PDB entry 9AW6 | X-ray diffraction, 3.44 A resolution | chains O and U of the 28 polymer chains in the assembly

== Chain O ==
Molecule: Proteasome subunit alpha type-2
From: Saccharomyces cerevisiae
Reference sequence: P23639 (PSA2_YEAST); numbering as in UniProt (aligned over 1-250)
Amino-acid sequence (250 residues; numbered 1 to 250; the number before each row is that of its first residue):
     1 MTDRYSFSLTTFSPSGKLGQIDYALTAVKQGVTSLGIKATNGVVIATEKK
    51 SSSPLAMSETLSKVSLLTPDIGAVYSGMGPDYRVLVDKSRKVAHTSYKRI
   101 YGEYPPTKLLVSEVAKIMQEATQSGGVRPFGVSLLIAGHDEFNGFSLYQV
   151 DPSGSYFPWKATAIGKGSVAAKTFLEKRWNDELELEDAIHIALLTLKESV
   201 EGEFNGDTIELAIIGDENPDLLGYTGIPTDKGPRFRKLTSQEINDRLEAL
Disordered / not traced: 1

== Chain U ==
Molecule: Proteasome subunit alpha type-1
From: Saccharomyces cerevisiae
Reference sequence: P21243 (PSA1_YEAST); residues -8 to 243 here correspond to UniProt positions 1-252 (UniProt number = residue number + 9)
Amino-acid sequence (252 residues; numbered -8 to 243; the number before each row is that of its first residue; numbers below 1 keep their minus sign (Met-8 is residue -8)):
    -8 MSGAAAASAAGYDRHITIFSPEGRLYQVEYAFKATNQTNINSLAVRGKDC
    42 TVVISQKKVPDKLLDPTTVSYIFCISRTIGMVVNGPIPDARNAALRAKAE
    92 AAEFRYKYGYDMPCDVLAKRMANLSQIYTQRAYMRPLGVILTFVSVDEEL
   142 GPSIYKTDPAGYYVGYKATATGPKQQEITTNLENHFKKSKIDHINEESWE
   192 KVVEFAITHMIDALGTEFSKNDLEVGVATKDKFFTLSAENIEERLVAIAE
   242 QD
Disordered / not traced: -8 to 1

== How chain O and chain U interact ==
Residue-residue contacts - 67 pairs, chain O then chain U:
  Asp3(O) with Arg122(U), salt bridge; Tyr124(U)
  Tyr5(O) with Ile7(U); Ala123(U), hydrophobic; Tyr124(U)
  Leu9(O) with Ile9(U), hydrophobic
  Gln20(O) with Ile9(U); Phe10(U), hydrogen bond (side chain-backbone)
  Tyr23(O) with Phe10(U); Ser11(U); Pro12(U), hydrophobic; Gly14(U)
  Ala24(O) with Phe10(U), hydrophobic
  Thr26(O) with Pro12(U); Glu13(U)
  Ala27(O) with Gly14(U)
  Gln30(O) with Glu13(U)
  Ser53(O) with Glu174(U)
  Pro54(O) with Glu174(U)
  Leu55(O) with Tyr157(U); Lys158(U), hydrogen bond (backbone-backbone); Ala159(U); Thr170(U); Leu173(U), hydrophobic; Glu174(U); Phe177(U), hydrophobic
  Ala56(O) with Gly156(U); Tyr157(U), hydrophobic
  Met57(O) with Arg37(U); Gly156(U), hydrogen bond (backbone-backbone); Lys158(U)
  Thr60(O) with Tyr146(U); Val155(U); Gly156(U)
  Leu61(O) with Tyr153(U), hydrophobic; Tyr154(U); Val155(U), hydrophobic
  Met78(O) with Phe10(U), hydrophobic; Leu16(U), hydrophobic
  Pro80(O) with Gln117(U); Ala151(U); Gly152(U); Tyr153(U)
  Asp81(O) with Gln117(U), hydrogen bond
  Arg83(O) with Lys110(U); Ala113(U), hydrogen bond (side chain-backbone); Asn114(U), hydrogen bond; Gly152(U), hydrogen bond (side chain-backbone); Tyr154(U)
  Val84(O) with Gln117(U)
  Asp87(O) with Lys110(U), salt bridge; Asn114(U), hydrogen bond
  Ala121(O) with Gln121(U)
  Gly125(O) with Arg122(U)
  Gly126(O) with Gln121(U); Arg122(U); Ala123(U), hydrogen bond (backbone-backbone)
  Val127(O) with Gln121(U); Arg122(U)
  Arg128(O) with Thr8(U); Phe10(U); Leu16(U); Thr120(U), hydrogen bond (side chain-backbone); Gln121(U), hydrogen bond (backbone-side chain)
  Pro129(O) with Phe10(U)
  Phe130(O) with Gln121(U)
  Gly131(O) with Phe10(U)
Interface residues without a listed pair, chain O (31 interface residues in all): Thr2

== In short ==
31 residues of chain O and 33 residues of chain U are in contact; the contacts include 11 hydrogen bonds and 2
salt bridges. Polar pairs include Asp3(O)-Arg122(U), Asp87(O)-Lys110(U) and Gln20(O)-Phe10(U).
Chain O is Proteasome subunit alpha type-2 and chain U is Proteasome subunit alpha type-1, both from
Saccharomyces cerevisiae; the structure, Yeast 20S proteasome soaked with MA9 fraction EF2, was determined by
X-ray diffraction, deposited together with 9C97, 9C98, 9AW3, 9AW5 and 9AW7.
